8HEG - chains A and C of the 4 polymer chains in the assembly; structure by electron microscopy, 3.20 A resolution.

# Chain A
Protein: VP1 of capsid protein
Source organism: Foot-and-mouth disease virus
Amino-acid sequence (211 residues; numbered 1 to 211; the number before each row is that of its first residue):
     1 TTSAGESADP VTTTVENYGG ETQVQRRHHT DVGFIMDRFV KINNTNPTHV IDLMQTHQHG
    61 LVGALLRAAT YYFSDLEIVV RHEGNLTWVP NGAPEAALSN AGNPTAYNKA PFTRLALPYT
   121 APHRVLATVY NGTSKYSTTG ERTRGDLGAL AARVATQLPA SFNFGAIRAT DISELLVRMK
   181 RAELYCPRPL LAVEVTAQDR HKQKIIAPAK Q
Disordered / not traced: 1-24, 137-155, 211

# Chain C
Protein: VP3 of capsid protein
Source organism: Foot-and-mouth disease virus
Amino-acid sequence (221 residues; numbered 1 to 221; the number before each row is that of its first residue):
     1 GIVPVACSDG YGGLVTTDPK TADPVYGKVY NPPRTNYPGR FTNLLDVAEA CPTFLCFDDG
    61 KPYVVTREDE QRLLAKFDVS LAAKHMSNTY LSGIAQYYAQ YSGTINLHFM FTGSTDSKAR
   121 YMVAYVPPGV ETPPDTPERA AHCIHAEWDT GLNSKFTFSI PYVSAADYAY TASDVAETTN
   181 VQGWVCIYQI THGKAQNDTL VVSVSAGKDF ELRLPIDPRT Q

# Chain A / chain C interface
Residue-residue contacts (39; chain A residue first):
  Pro90(A) - Ile216(C)  hydrophobic
  Asn91(A) - Ala99(C)
  Asn91(A) - Gln100(C)  hydrogen bond (backbone-side chain)
  Asn91(A) - Tyr170(C)
  Gly92(A) - Tyr170(C)
  Ala93(A) - Ile216(C)  hydrophobic
  Pro94(A) - Ile216(C)
  Ala97(A) - Asp217(C)
  Ala97(A) - Pro218(C)  hydrophobic
  Asn100(A) - Asp217(C)  hydrogen bond (side chain-backbone)
  Asn100(A) - Pro218(C)
  Asn100(A) - Arg219(C)  hydrogen bond (side chain-backbone)
  Asn100(A) - Gln221(C)
  Asn103(A) - Ile216(C)
  Asn103(A) - Asp217(C)
  Pro104(A) - Thr17(C)
  Thr105(A) - Leu14(C)
  Thr105(A) - Val15(C)
  Thr105(A) - Thr16(C)  hydrogen bond (backbone-backbone)
  Ala106(A) - Leu14(C)
  Tyr107(A) - Leu14(C)  hydrogen bond (backbone-backbone)
  Lys109(A) - Tyr11(C)
  Lys109(A) - Gly12(C)
  Lys109(A) - Gly13(C)
  Phe112(A) - Asp9(C)
  Phe112(A) - Gly10(C)
  Arg114(A) - Gly10(C)
  Arg114(A) - Tyr11(C)
  Thr120(A) - Gln100(C)  hydrogen bond (backbone-side chain)
  Thr120(A) - Arg213(C)  hydrogen bond (backbone-side chain)
  Thr120(A) - Leu214(C)
  Ala121(A) - Arg213(C)
  Pro122(A) - Asp167(C)
  Pro122(A) - Tyr168(C)
  His123(A) - Ala166(C)
  Lys135(A) - Glu177(C)
  Lys135(A) - Thr178(C)
  Tyr136(A) - Pro128(C)
  Ser161(A) - Tyr170(C)
Also at the interface, not in a pair above, chain A (29 interface residues in all): Ala101, Gly102, Pro111, Thr113, Leu115, Tyr119, Arg124
Also at the interface, not in a pair above, chain C (27 interface residues in all): Ala172, Val181

# Overview
29 residues of chain A and 27 residues of chain C are in contact, with 7 hydrogen bonds. Among the polar pairs
are Asn91(A)-Gln100(C), Asn100(A)-Asp217(C) and Asn100(A)-Arg219(C).
Chain A is VP1 of capsid protein and chain C is VP3 of capsid protein, both from Foot-and-mouth disease virus;
the structure, Pentamer of FMDV (A/TUR/14/98) in complex with M3F, was determined by electron microscopy (same
publication as 8HBI, 8HEE, 8HBG and 8HBJ).
